Entry 4C99 (X-ray diffraction, 2.80 A resolution); this record covers chains A and B of the 4 polymer chains in the assembly.

# Chain A
Molecule: E3 ubiquitin-protein ligase ZNRF3
Source organism: Mus musculus
Notes: EC 6.3.2.-; fragment: ectodomain, residues 53-205
UniProt: Q5SSZ7 (ZNRF3_MOUSE); numbering as in UniProt (aligned over 53-205)
Sequence (165 residues; numbered 50 to 214; the number before each row is that of its first residue):
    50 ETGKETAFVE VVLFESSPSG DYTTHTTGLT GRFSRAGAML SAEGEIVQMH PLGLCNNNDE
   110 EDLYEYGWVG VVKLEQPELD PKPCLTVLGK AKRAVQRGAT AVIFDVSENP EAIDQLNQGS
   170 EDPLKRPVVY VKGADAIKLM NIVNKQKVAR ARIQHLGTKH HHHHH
Unresolved in the structure: 50-52, 206-214
Construct notes: expression tag (50-52, 206-214)
Disulfides: Cys104-Cys133
Reported in the primary citation:
  - conformationally variable residues (order/disorder transition): Asn105 to Glu114
  - self-association interface (contacts with another copy of this molecule): Ser90, Glu92
  - mutagenesis - S90C: increased binding to E3 ubiquitin-protein ligase ZNRF3 (chain A)
  - mutagenesis - E92N/E94T: decreased binding to R-spondin-2 (chain B)
  - mutagenesis - S90C: increased binding to R-spondin-2 (chain B)
  - mutagenesis - S90C: increased binding to LGR5ecto-RspoFu1-Fu2 complex

# Chain B
Molecule: R-spondin-2
Source organism: Mus musculus
Notes: fragment: fu1-fu2, residues 37-144
UniProt: Q8BFU0 (RSPO2_MOUSE); numbering as in UniProt (aligned over 37-144)
Sequence (122 residues; row label = number of the first residue in the row):
    34 ETGNPICKGC LSCSKDNGCS RCQQKLFFFL RREGMRQYGE CLHSCPSGYY GHRAPDMNRC
    94 ARCRIENCDS CFSKDFCTKC KVGFYLHRGR CFDECPDGFA PLDETMECVE GTHHHHHHHH
   154 HH
Unresolved in the structure: 34-38, 142-155
Construct notes: expression tag (34-36, 145-155)
Disulfides: Cys40-Cys46, Cys43-Cys52, Cys55-Cys74, Cys78-Cys93, Cys96-Cys104, Cys101-Cys110, Cys113-Cys124, Cys128-Cys141
Reported in the primary citation:
  - mutagenesis - N50R, R65W, M68E, Q70R, G72R: decreased signaling
  - mutagenesis - M68I: unchanged signaling

# How chain A and chain B interact
Contacting residue pairs (51):
  Ile95(A) with Met68(B)
  Val96(A) with Arg65(B); Met68(B)
  Gln97(A) with Asp49(B), hydrogen bond (side chain-backbone); Asn50(B), hydrogen bond; Arg65(B), hydrogen bond (backbone-side chain); Met68(B), hydrogen bond (backbone-backbone); Arg69(B); Gln70(B), hydrogen bond (side chain-backbone)
  Met98(A) with Arg65(B); Gln70(B)
  His99(A) with Asn50(B), hydrogen bond (side chain-backbone); Cys52(B), hydrogen bond (side chain-backbone); Phe61(B); Leu63(B); Gln70(B), hydrogen bond (backbone-side chain); Tyr71(B); Gly72(B)
  Pro100(A) with Asn50(B)
  Leu101(A) with Arg54(B); Phe61(B), hydrophobic; Leu63(B); Arg92(B)
  Gly102(A) with Leu63(B)
  Cys104(A) with Asp89(B)
  Asn106(A) with Pro88(B); Asp89(B), hydrogen bond
  Asp111(A) with Arg95(B), salt bridge
  Tyr113(A) with Arg65(B), hydrogen bond
  Lys122(A) with Asp49(B); Asn50(B), hydrogen bond (backbone-side chain)
  Glu124(A) with Cys46(B); Ser47(B), hydrogen bond; Asn50(B); Ser53(B), hydrogen bond
  Glu127(A) with Arg54(B), hydrogen bond (backbone-side chain)
  Leu128(A) with Ser45(B); Arg54(B)
  Pro130(A) with Arg54(B)
  Cys133(A) with Asp89(B)
  Met189(A) with Asp49(B)
  Val192(A) with Met68(B), hydrophobic
  Asn193(A) with Lys48(B); Asp49(B), hydrogen bond; Arg69(B), hydrogen bond (backbone-side chain)
  Gln195(A) with Met68(B); Arg69(B), hydrogen bond (backbone-side chain)
  Lys196(A) with Gly67(B); Met68(B), hydrogen bond (backbone-backbone)
  Val197(A) with Met68(B)
  Ala198(A) with Met68(B)
Other interface residues (no listed pair), chain A (30 interface residues in all): Asn107, Asp129, Asn190, Ile191, Lys194
Other interface residues (no listed pair), chain B (26 interface residues in all): Gly51, His85, Met90, Ala94
From the paper, about this interface:
  - residue pairs: Ile95(A)-Met68(B) (hydrophobic contact), Ile191(A)-Met68(B) (hydrophobic contact), Val192(A)-Met68(B) (hydrophobic contact), Ala198(A)-Met68(B) (hydrophobic contact)
  - interface residues, chain B: Met68(B)
  - hot spots on chain B (mutagenesis) - N50R, R65W, M68E, M68I, Q70R, G72R: decreased binding to E3 ubiquitin-protein ligase ZNRF3 (chain A)

# Overview
30 residues of chain A and 26 residues of chain B are in contact; the contacts include 18 hydrogen bonds and 1
salt bridge. Among the polar pairs are Asp111(A)-Arg95(B), Gln97(A)-Asp49(B) and Gln97(A)-Asn50(B). The paper
describes hydrophobic contacts between Ile95(A) and Met68(B), Ile191(A) and Met68(B) and Val192(A) and
Met68(B) among others. The paper reports that N50R, R65W and M68E of chain B, among others, reduce binding to
E3 ubiquitin-protein ligase ZNRF3 (chain A); the interface residue Met68(B); 8 substitutions were tested in
all.
Chain A is E3 ubiquitin-protein ligase ZNRF3 and chain B is R-spondin-2, both from Mus musculus; the
structure, Mouse ZNRF3 ectodomain in complex with mouse RSPO2 Fu1-Fu2 crystal form I, was determined by X-ray
diffraction, deposited together with 4C9A, 4C9E, 4C9R, 4C9U and 4C9V.
